PDB entry 2DFT | X-ray diffraction, 2.80 A resolution | chains B and D of the 4 polymer chains in the assembly

[Chain B (and D)]
Name: Shikimate kinase
Organism: Mycobacterium tuberculosis
Notes: EC 2.7.1.71; chain D of this document is another copy of the same molecule, construct and numbering; everything in this record applies to it too
UniProt: P0A4Z2 (AROK_MYCTU); numbering as in UniProt (aligned over 1-176)
Sequence (176 residues; row label = number of the first residue in the row):
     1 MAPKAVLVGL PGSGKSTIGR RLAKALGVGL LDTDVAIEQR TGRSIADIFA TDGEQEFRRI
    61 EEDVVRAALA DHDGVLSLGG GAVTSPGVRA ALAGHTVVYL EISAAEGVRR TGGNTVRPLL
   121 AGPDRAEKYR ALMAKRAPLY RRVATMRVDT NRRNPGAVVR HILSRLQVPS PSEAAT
Not modelled in the structure: 1, 167-176
Bound ions: Mg2+: Ser16 (together with ADP)
Small-molecule neighbours: ADP (adenosine-5'-diphosphate): Leu10, Pro11, Gly12, Ser13, Gly14, Lys15, Ser16, Thr17, Arg110, Arg117, Arg153, Asn154, Pro155

[Chain B / chain D interface]
Contacting residue pairs (16):
  Phe49(B) - Gly122(D)
  Phe49(B) - Pro123(D)
  Phe49(B) - Asp124(D)
  Ala50(B) - Gly122(D)  hydrogen bond (backbone-backbone)
  Ala50(B) - Asp124(D)
  Ala50(B) - Arg125(D)  hydrogen bond (backbone-backbone)
  Pro118(B) - Pro123(D)
  Ala121(B) - Pro123(D)  hydrophobic
  Gly122(B) - Ala50(D)
  Gly122(B) - Pro118(D)
  Gly122(B) - Ala121(D)
  Pro123(B) - Phe49(D)
  Pro123(B) - Pro118(D)
  Asp124(B) - Phe49(D)  hydrogen bond (backbone-backbone)
  Asp124(B) - Ala50(D)
  Arg125(B) - Ala50(D)  hydrogen bond (backbone-backbone)
Also at the interface, not in a pair above, chain B (10 interface residues in all): Ala46, Gly53
Also at the interface, not in a pair above, chain D (12 interface residues in all): Ala46, Gly53, Leu119, Ala126

[Summary]
10 residues of chain B face 12 of chain D across their interface; the contacts include 4 hydrogen bonds. The
backbones hydrogen-bond at Ala50(B)-Gly122(D), Ala50(B)-Arg125(D) and Asp124(B)-Phe49(D). Ligands of chain B:
ADP.
Both chains are Shikimate kinase (Mycobacterium tuberculosis). Entry 2DFT (Structure of shikimate kinase from
Mycobacterium tuberculosis complexed with ADP and Mg at 2.8 angstrons of ...) was determined by X-ray
diffraction together with 2DFN from the same study.
